Entry 5TWB (X-ray diffraction, 1.82 A resolution); this record covers chain A.

Chain A:
Name: Ferredoxin--NADP reductase
Organism: Staphylococcus aureus (strain USA300)
Notes: EC 1.18.1.2
UniProtKB: Q2FEC4 (FENR_STAA3); residues 1-344 here = UniProt positions 1-344
Chain sequence (344 residues; row label = number of the first residue in the row):
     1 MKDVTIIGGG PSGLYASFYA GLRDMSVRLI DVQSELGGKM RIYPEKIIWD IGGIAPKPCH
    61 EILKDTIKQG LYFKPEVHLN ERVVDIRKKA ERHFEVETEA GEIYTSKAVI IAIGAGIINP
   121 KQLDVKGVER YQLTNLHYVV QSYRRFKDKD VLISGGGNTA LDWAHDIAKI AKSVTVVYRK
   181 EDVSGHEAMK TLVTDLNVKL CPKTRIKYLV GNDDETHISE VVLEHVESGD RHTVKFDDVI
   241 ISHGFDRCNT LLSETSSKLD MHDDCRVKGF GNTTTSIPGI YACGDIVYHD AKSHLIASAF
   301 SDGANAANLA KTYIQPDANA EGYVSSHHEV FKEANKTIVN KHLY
Residues lining bound ligands: FAD (flavin-adenine dinucleotide): I7, G8, G9, G10, P11, S12, G13, I30, D31, V32, Q33, G37, G38, K39, M40, R41, Y43, I48, D50, E81, R82, V83, A112, I113, G114, A115, G116, I117, L251, C283, G284, D285, H294, L295, I296, A297, A299, V324, S325, S326, H327
Curated features (UniProtKB/Swiss-Prot):
  - binding site (FAD): S12, D31, K39, Y43, V83, I118, D285, S326

Summary:
Bound to chain A: flavin-adenine dinucleotide. From UniProt: 8 FAD-binding residues.
Chain A is Ferredoxin--NADP reductase (Staphylococcus aureus (strain USA300)); the structure, Oxidoreductase
IruO in the reduced form, was determined by X-ray diffraction together with 5TWC from the same study.
